4XPL - chain A; structure by X-ray diffraction, 1.95 A resolution.

[Chain A]
Protein: N-Acetyltransferase, PseH
From: Campylobacter jejuni subsp. jejuni PT14
UniProt: K0HK73 (K0HK73_CAMJU); residues 1-157 here = UniProt positions 1-157
Chain sequence (163 residues; numbered -5 to 157; the number before each row is that of its first residue; numbers below 1 keep their minus sign (Gly-5 is residue -5)):
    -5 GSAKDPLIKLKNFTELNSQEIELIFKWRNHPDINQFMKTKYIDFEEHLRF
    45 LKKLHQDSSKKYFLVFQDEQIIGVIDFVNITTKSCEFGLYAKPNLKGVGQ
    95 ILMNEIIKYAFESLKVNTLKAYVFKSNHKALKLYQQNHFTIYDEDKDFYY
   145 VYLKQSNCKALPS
Unresolved in the structure: -5 to 0, 23-31, 151-157
Differences from the reference sequence: expression tag (-5 to 0); engineered mutation Leu1 (Met in K0HK73), Ser107 (Asn in K0HK73), Ser120 (Asp in K0HK73), His122 (Arg in K0HK73), Tyr144 (His in K0HK73), Val145 (Ile in K0HK73), Tyr146 (Cys in K0HK73), Asn151 (Asp in K0HK73)
Small-molecule neighbours: acetyl coenzyme A (ACO): Asp70, Gly82, Leu83, Tyr84, Ala85, Leu89, Lys90, Gly91, Val92, Gly93, Gln94, Val117, Asn121, His122, Lys123, Ala124, Lys126, Leu127, Tyr128, Gln130

[Summary]
Chain A binds acetyl coenzyme A.
Chain A is N-Acetyltransferase, PseH (Campylobacter jejuni subsp. jejuni PT14); the structure, The crystal
structure of Campylobacter jejuni N-acetyltransferase PseH in complex with acetyl coenzyme A, was determined
by X-ray diffraction (same publication as 4XPK).
